PDB entry 4UAY | X-ray diffraction, 1.98 A resolution | chains P and A of the 4 polymer chains in the assembly

Chain P:
Molecule: 11-nt DNA strand
Sequence (11 nucleotides; each row starts with the number of its first residue):
     1 GCTGATGCGC G
Modified positions: 8OG (8-oxo-2'-deoxy-guanosine-5'-monophosphate) at position 11
Ion coordination: Na+ site 1: DG9 (shared with Thr-101(A), Val-103(A), Ile-106(A) of chain A); Na+ site 2: DC10, 8OG_11 (shared with Asp-190(A), Asp-192(A), Asp-256(A) of chain A); Mg2+ site 1: 8OG_11 (together with pyrophosphate)

Chain A:
Protein: DNA polymerase beta
From: Homo sapiens
Notes: EC 2.7.7.7, 4.2.99.-
UniProtKB: P06746 (DPOLB_HUMAN); numbering as in UniProt (aligned over 1-335)
Amino-acid sequence (335 residues; row label = number of the first residue in the row):
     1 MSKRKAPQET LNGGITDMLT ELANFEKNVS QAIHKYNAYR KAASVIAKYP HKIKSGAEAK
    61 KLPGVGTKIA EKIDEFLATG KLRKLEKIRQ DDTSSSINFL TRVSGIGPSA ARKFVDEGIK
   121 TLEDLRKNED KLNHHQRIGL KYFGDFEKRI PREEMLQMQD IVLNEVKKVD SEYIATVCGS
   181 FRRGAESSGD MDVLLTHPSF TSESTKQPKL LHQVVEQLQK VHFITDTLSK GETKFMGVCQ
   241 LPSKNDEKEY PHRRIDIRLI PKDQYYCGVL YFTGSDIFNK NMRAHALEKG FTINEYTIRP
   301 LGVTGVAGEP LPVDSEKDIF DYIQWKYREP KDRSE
Disordered / not traced: 1-9
Ion coordination: Na+ site 1: Lys-60, Leu-62, Val-65 (shared with 1 residue of chain D); Na+ site 2: Thr-101, Val-103, Ile-106 (shared with DG9(P) of chain P); Na+ site 3: Asp-190, Asp-192, Asp-256 (shared with DC10(P), 8OG_11(P) of chain P); Mg2+: Asp-190, Asp-192 (together with pyrophosphate) (shared with 8OG_11(P) of chain P)
Small-molecule neighbours: pyrophosphate (PPV): Arg-149, Gly-179, Ser-180, Arg-183, Ser-187, Ser-188, Gly-189, Asp-190, Asp-192, Ser-275
UniProt features mapped onto this chain:
  - region: Arg-183 to Asp-192 (DNA-binding)
  - active site: Lys-72 (Nucleophile)
  - binding site (K(+)): Lys-60, Leu-62, Val-65, Thr-101, Val-103, Ile-106
  - binding site (Na(+)): Lys-60, Leu-62, Val-65, Thr-101, Val-103, Ile-106
  - binding site (dATP): Arg-149, Ser-180, Arg-183, Gly-189, Asp-190
  - binding site (dCTP): Arg-149, Ser-180, Arg-183, Gly-189, Asp-190
  - binding site (dGTP): Arg-149, Ser-180, Arg-183, Gly-189, Asp-190, Asp-192
  - binding site (dTTP): Arg-149, Ser-180, Arg-183, Gly-189, Asp-190
  - binding site (Mg(2+)): Asp-190, Asp-192, Asp-256
  - modified residue: Lys-72 (N6-acetyllysine), Arg-83 (Omega-N-methylarginine), Arg-152 (Omega-N-methylarginine)
  - cross-link (Glycyl lysine isopeptide (Lys-Gly)): Lys-41 (interchain with G-Cter in ubiquitin), Lys-61 (interchain with G-Cter in ubiquitin), Lys-81 (interchain with G-Cter in ubiquitin)
  - natural variant: Leu-22 (L22P: Found in a gastric cancer sample; uncertain significance), Tyr-39 (Y39C: Found in a gastric cancer sample; uncertain significance), Gly-118 (G118V: Decreased DNA-directed DNA polymerase activity), Arg-137 (R137Q: Decreased function in base-excision repair), Arg-149 (R149I: Decreased DNA-directed DNA polymerase activity), Asp-160 (D160N: Found in a gastric cancer sample; uncertain significance), Cys-239 (C239R: Found in a gastric cancer sample; uncertain significance), Lys-289 (K289M: Found in a colon cancer sample; uncertain significance), Asn-294 (N294D: Found in a gastric cancer sample; uncertain significance), Glu-295 (E295K: Found in a gastric cancer sample; uncertain significance)
  - mutagenesis: Phe-25 (F25W: No effect on 5'-dRP lyase activity. Decreased ssDNA binding), His-34 (H34G: Decreased 5'-dRP lyase activity. Decreased ssDNA binding), Lys-35 (K35A: Decreased 5'-dRP lyase activity. Decreased ssDNA binding. Loss of 5'-dRP lyase activity; when associated with A-68 and A-72. Decreased ssDNA binding; when associated with A-68 and A-72 ...), Tyr-39 (Y39F: No effect on 5'-dRP lyase activity; Y39Q: Abolishes DNA polymerase and 5'-dRP lyase activity), Lys-41 (K41R: Abolishes ubiquitination; when associated with R-61 and R-81), Lys-60 (K60A: Decreased 5'-dRP lyase activity. Decreased ssDNA binding), Lys-61 (K61R: Abolishes ubiquitination; when associated with R-41 and R-81), Lys-68 (K68A: No effect on 5'-dRP lyase activity. Decreased ssDNA binding. Loss of 5'-dRP lyase activity; when associated with A-35 and A-72. Decreased ssDNA binding; when associated with A-35 and A-72 ...), Glu-71 (E71Q: No effect on 5'-dRP lyase activity. No effect on structure shown by circular dichroism. No effect on ssDNA binding), Lys-72 (K72A: Severely reduced 5'-dRP lyase activity. Does not affect ssDNA binding. Loss of 5'-dRP lyase activity; when associated with A-35 and A-68. Decreased ssDNA binding ...), Glu-75 (E75A: Slightly decreased 5'-dRP lyase activity. Decreased ssDNA binding. No effect on structure shown by circular dichroism), Lys-81 (K81R: Abolishes ubiquitination; when associated with R-41 and R-61), 5 further mutagenesis entries in UniProt

How chain P and chain A interact:
Contacting residue pairs - 28 pairs, chain P then chain A:
  DG7(P) / Ser-109(A)  phosphate contact
  DC8(P) / Gly-105(A)  phosphate contact
  DC8(P) / Gly-107(A)  hydrogen bond to the phosphate
  DC8(P) / Pro-108(A)  phosphate contact
  DC8(P) / Ser-109(A)  hydrogen bond to the phosphate
  DC8(P) / Ala-110(A)  hydrogen bond to the phosphate
  DG9(P) / Val-103(A)  phosphate contact
  DG9(P) / Ser-104(A)  phosphate contact
  DG9(P) / Gly-105(A)  hydrogen bond to the phosphate
  DG9(P) / Ile-106(A)  phosphate contact
  DG9(P) / His-135(A)  sugar contact
  DG9(P) / Met-236(A)  phosphate contact
  DG9(P) / Arg-254(A)  phosphate contact
  DC10(P) / Asp-192(A)  phosphate contact
  DC10(P) / Met-236(A)  sugar contact
  DC10(P) / Arg-254(A)  salt bridge to the phosphate
  DC10(P) / Asp-256(A)  sugar contact
  DC10(P) / Tyr-271(A)  hydrogen bond to the base
  8OG_11(P) / Arg-183(A)  phosphate contact
  8OG_11(P) / Asp-190(A)  phosphate contact
  8OG_11(P) / Asp-192(A)  phosphate contact
  8OG_11(P) / Tyr-271(A)  base contact
  8OG_11(P) / Phe-272(A)  phosphate contact
  8OG_11(P) / Thr-273(A)  phosphate contact
  8OG_11(P) / Gly-274(A)  phosphate contact
  8OG_11(P) / Ser-275(A)  sugar contact
  8OG_11(P) / Asp-276(A)  base contact
  8OG_11(P) / Asn-279(A)  base contact
Also at the interface, not in a pair above, chain A (23 interface residues in all): Gly-179

In short:
Chain P and chain A form an interface of 5 and 23 residues respectively; the contacts include 5 hydrogen bonds
and 1 salt bridge. Polar contacts include DC10(P)/Tyr-271(A), DC8(P)/Gly-107(A) and DC8(P)/Ser-109(A). Ligands
of chain A: pyrophosphate.
Chain P is an 11-nt DNA strand and chain A is DNA polymerase beta (Homo sapiens); the structure, DNA
polymerase beta product complex with a templating adenine and inserted 8-oxodGMP, 40 s, was determined by
X-ray diffraction, deposited together with 4UAW, 4UAZ, 4UB1, 4UB2, 4UB3, 4UB4 and 3 further entries.
